PDB entry 1SID | X-ray diffraction, 3.65 A resolution | chains B and C of the 6 polymer chains in the assembly

# Chain B (and C)
Molecule: Polyomavirus coat protein VP1
Source organism: Mouse polyomavirus (strain p16 small-plaque)
Notes: chain C of this document is another copy of the same molecule, construct and numbering; everything in this record applies to it too
UniProtKB: P49302 (COA1_POVMP); numbering as in UniProt (aligned over 1-383)
Chain sequence (383 residues; row label = number of the first residue in the row):
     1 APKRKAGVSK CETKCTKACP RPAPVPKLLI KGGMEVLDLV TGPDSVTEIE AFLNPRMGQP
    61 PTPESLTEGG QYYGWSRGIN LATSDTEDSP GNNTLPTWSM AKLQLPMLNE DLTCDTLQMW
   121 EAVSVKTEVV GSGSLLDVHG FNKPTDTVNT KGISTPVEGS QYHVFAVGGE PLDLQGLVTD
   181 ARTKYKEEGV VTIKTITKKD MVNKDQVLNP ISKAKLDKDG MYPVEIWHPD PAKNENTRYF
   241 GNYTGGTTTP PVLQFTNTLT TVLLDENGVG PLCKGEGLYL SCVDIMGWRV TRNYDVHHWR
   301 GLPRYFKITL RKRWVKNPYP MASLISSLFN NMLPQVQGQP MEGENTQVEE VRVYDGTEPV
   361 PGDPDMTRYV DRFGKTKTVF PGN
Unresolved in the structure: 1-16 (chain C: 1-16, 374-383)
Construct notes: conflict Ala6 (Ser in P49302)

# How chain B and chain C interact
Contacting residue pairs (122):
  Cys19(B) with Asp111(C), hydrogen bond; Cys114(C), disulfide; Thr116(C)
  Pro20(B) with Thr116(C), hydrogen bond (backbone-side chain); Trp314(C)
  Arg21(B) with Asp115(C), salt bridge
  Pro22(B) with Thr116(C); Trp314(C); Val315(C), hydrophobic; Lys316(C)
  Ala23(B) with Arg313(C)
  Pro26(B) with Asn267(C)
  Lys31(B) with Lys233(C)
  Met34(B) with Tyr369(C)
  Leu37(B) with Tyr369(C)
  Asp38(B) with Tyr369(C)
  Glu50(B) with Lys233(C)
  Phe52(B) with Leu208(C), hydrophobic
  Asn54(B) with Val207(C); Leu208(C)
  Pro61(B) with Asn203(C), hydrogen bond (backbone-side chain)
  Pro63(B) with Asn203(C)
  Glu64(B) with Asn203(C)
  Leu66(B) with Arg182(C); Asn203(C)
  Gly70(B) with Arg182(C)
  Gln71(B) with Asn203(C); Gln206(C)
  Tyr73(B) with Asn203(C); Gln206(C); Val207(C), hydrophobic
  Trp75(B) with Thr179(C); Gln206(C)
  Gln104(B) with Tyr369(C); Asp371(C)
  Leu105(B) with Tyr369(C)
  Pro106(B) with Arg368(C); Tyr369(C)
  Met107(B) with Arg368(C), hydrogen bond (backbone-backbone); Val370(C), hydrophobic; Phe373(C), hydrophobic
  Lys126(B) with Glu266(C), salt bridge
  Glu128(B) with Tyr239(C), hydrogen bond
  Val130(B) with Leu177(C); Pro229(C)
  Gly131(B) with Leu177(C); His228(C)
  Ser132(B) with Tyr243(C)
  Gly133(B) with Tyr162(C); Glu225(C); His228(C)
  Ser134(B) with Val178(C); Thr179(C); Glu225(C); His228(C)
  Leu135(B) with Tyr243(C), hydrogen bond (backbone-side chain)
  Leu136(B) with Ser160(C); Tyr162(C), hydrophobic; Glu225(C); Tyr243(C), hydrophobic; Trp299(C)
  Asp137(B) with Thr179(C), hydrogen bond; Glu225(C)
  Val138(B) with Leu81(C); Trp288(C), hydrophobic
  His139(B) with Asn80(C); Leu81(C); Ala82(C); Asp88(C), salt bridge; Pro90(C); Glu225(C), salt bridge
  Gly140(B) with Ala82(C); Asp88(C), hydrogen bond (backbone-side chain)
  Phe141(B) with Thr83(C)
  Thr145(B) with His297(C)
  Asp146(B) with Asp295(C)
  Asn149(B) with Tyr294(C)
  Lys151(B) with Tyr294(C)
  Gly152(B) with Ile79(C); Leu81(C); Asp295(C), hydrogen bond (backbone-backbone); His297(C)
  Ile153(B) with Ile79(C), hydrophobic; Leu81(C); His297(C)
  Ser154(B) with Leu81(C)
  Pro156(B) with Gly246(C); Thr247(C)
  Glu158(B) with Gly246(C); Thr247(C), hydrogen bond
  Pro250(B) with Gly245(C); Thr249(C)
  Pro251(B) with Tyr243(C), hydrophobic; Thr244(C); Gly245(C), hydrogen bond (backbone-backbone); Gly246(C)
  Val252(B) with Tyr243(C); Thr244(C)
  Leu253(B) with Asn242(C); Tyr243(C), hydrogen bond (backbone-backbone)
  Gln254(B) with Gly241(C); Asn242(C)
  Phe255(B) with Tyr162(C); His228(C); Tyr239(C); Phe240(C); Gly241(C), hydrogen bond (backbone-backbone)
  Thr256(B) with Tyr239(C), hydrogen bond (side chain-backbone); Phe240(C)
  Asn257(B) with Thr237(C); Arg238(C); Tyr239(C), hydrogen bond (side chain-backbone)
  Thr258(B) with Tyr239(C); Phe240(C)
  Glu276(B) with Val370(C)
  Arg289(B) with Asp85(C), salt bridge
  Arg300(B) with Val178(C), hydrogen bond (side chain-backbone); Gln206(C), hydrogen bond (side chain-backbone)
  Pro303(B) with Leu177(C), hydrophobic; Val207(C)
  Tyr305(B) with Pro231(C); Ala232(C), hydrogen bond (side chain-backbone)
Also at the interface, not in a pair above, chain B (73 interface residues in all): Lys17, Val25, Glu48, Pro55, Tyr72, Gly74, Thr155, Val157, Thr260, Leu302, Lys307
Also at the interface, not in a pair above, chain C (69 interface residues in all): Ser84, Ser89, Thr94, Val164, Asp180, Ala181, Thr183, Lys204, Pro210, Val224, Asn234, Glu235, Thr367
Disulfides between the chains: Cys19(B)-Cys114(C)

# Overview
73 residues of chain B and 69 residues of chain C are in contact; the contacts include 1 disulfide bond, 18
hydrogen bonds and 5 salt bridges. Among the polar pairs are Arg21(B)-Asp115(C), Lys126(B)-Glu266(C) and
His139(B)-Asp88(C).
Chain B and chain C are both Polyomavirus coat protein VP1 (Mouse polyomavirus (strain p16 small-plaque)); the
structure, Murine polyomavirus complexed with 3'SIALYL lactose, was determined by X-ray diffraction (same
publication as 1SIE).
